1E3L - chains A and B; structure by X-ray diffraction, 2.50 A resolution.

== Chain A (and B) ==
Protein: Alcohol dehydrogenase, class II
Source organism: Mus musculus
Notes: EC 1.1.1.1; chain B of this document is another copy of the same molecule, construct and numbering; everything in this record applies to it too
UniProtKB: Q9QYY9 (Q9QYY9); residues 1-376 here correspond to UniProt positions 2-377 (UniProt number = residue number + 1)
Sequence (376 residues; numbered 1 to 376; the number before each row is that of its first residue):
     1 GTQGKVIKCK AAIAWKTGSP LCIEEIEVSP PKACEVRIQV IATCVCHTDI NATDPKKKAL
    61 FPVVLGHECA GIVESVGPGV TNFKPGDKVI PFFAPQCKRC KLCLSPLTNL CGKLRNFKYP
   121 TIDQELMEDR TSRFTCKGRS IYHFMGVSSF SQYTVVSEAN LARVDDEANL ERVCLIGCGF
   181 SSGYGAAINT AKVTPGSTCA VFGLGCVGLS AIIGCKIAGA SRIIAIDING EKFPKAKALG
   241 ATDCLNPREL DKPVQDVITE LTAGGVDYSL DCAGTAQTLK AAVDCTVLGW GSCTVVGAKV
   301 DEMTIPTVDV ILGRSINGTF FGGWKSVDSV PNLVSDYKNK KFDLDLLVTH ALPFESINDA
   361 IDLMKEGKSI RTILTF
Differences from the reference sequence: engineered mutation His47 (Pro in Q9QYY9)
Bound ions: Zn2+ site 1: Cys46, His67, Cys178; Zn2+ site 2: Cys97, Cys100, Cys103, Cys111
Small-molecule neighbours: NAD (nicotinamide-adenine-dinucleotide): Cys46, His47, Thr48, Phe93, Cys178, Ser182, Gly203, Leu204, Gly205, Cys206, Val207, Gly208, Ile226, Asp227, Ile228, Asn229, Lys232, Cys272, Ala273, Thr275, Gln277, Thr278, Val296, Gly297, Ala298, Lys299, Thr319, Phe320, Phe321, Met364, Arg371
Swiss-Prot annotation at these positions:
  - binding site (Zn(2+)): Cys46, His67, Cys97, Cys100, Cys103, Cys111, Cys178
  - binding site (NAD(+)): Thr48, Gly203 to Gly208, Asp227, Lys232, Val296 to Ala298, Thr319 to Phe321, Arg371

== Chain A / chain B interface ==
Pairs across the interface (60; chain A residue first):
  Leu102(A) - Trp290(B)  hydrophobic
  Ser105(A) - Trp290(B)
  Leu107(A) - Gly289(B)
  Leu107(A) - Trp290(B)  hydrophobic
  Thr108(A) - Gly289(B)
  Thr108(A) - Trp290(B)
  Leu110(A) - Gly289(B)
  Leu110(A) - Leu312(B)
  Phe117(A) - Leu288(B)  hydrophobic
  Phe117(A) - Leu312(B)
  Lys118(A) - Val308(B)
  Lys118(A) - Asp309(B)  salt bridge
  Leu288(A) - Phe117(B)  hydrophobic
  Gly289(A) - Leu107(B)
  Gly289(A) - Thr108(B)
  Trp290(A) - Ser105(B)
  Trp290(A) - Leu107(B)  hydrophobic
  Trp290(A) - Thr108(B)
  Val295(A) - Val310(B)  hydrophobic
  Ala298(A) - Thr307(B)
  Val300(A) - Thr307(B)  hydrogen bond (backbone-side chain)
  Asp301(A) - Pro306(B)
  Asp301(A) - Thr307(B)  hydrogen bond (backbone-backbone)
  Glu302(A) - Thr304(B)
  Glu302(A) - Ile305(B)
  Glu302(A) - Thr307(B)
  Met303(A) - Met303(B)
  Met303(A) - Thr304(B)
  Met303(A) - Ile305(B)  hydrogen bond (backbone-backbone)
  Thr304(A) - Glu302(B)
  Thr304(A) - Met303(B)
  Ile305(A) - Glu302(B)
  Ile305(A) - Met303(B)  hydrogen bond (backbone-backbone)
  Ile305(A) - Ile305(B)  hydrophobic
  Pro306(A) - Asp301(B)
  Thr307(A) - Ala298(B)
  Thr307(A) - Val300(B)  hydrogen bond (side chain-backbone)
  Thr307(A) - Asp301(B)  hydrogen bond (backbone-backbone)
  Thr307(A) - Glu302(B)
  Val308(A) - Lys118(B)
  Asp309(A) - Lys118(B)  salt bridge
  Val310(A) - Val295(B)  hydrophobic
  Val310(A) - Asn317(B)
  Val310(A) - Gly318(B)  hydrogen bond (backbone-backbone)
  Ile311(A) - Gly318(B)
  Ile311(A) - Thr319(B)
  Ile311(A) - Phe320(B)
  Leu312(A) - Leu110(B)
  Leu312(A) - Phe117(B)
  Leu312(A) - Phe320(B)  hydrophobic
  Ser315(A) - Ile316(B)
  Ser315(A) - Asn317(B)
  Ile316(A) - Ser315(B)
  Ile316(A) - Ile316(B)  hydrogen bond (backbone-backbone)
  Asn317(A) - Val310(B)
  Asn317(A) - Ser315(B)
  Gly318(A) - Val310(B)  hydrogen bond (backbone-backbone)
  Thr319(A) - Ile311(B)
  Phe320(A) - Ile311(B)
  Phe320(A) - Leu312(B)  hydrophobic
Other interface residues (no listed pair), chain A (35 interface residues in all): Lys101, Leu279, Val296, Arg314
Other interface residues (no listed pair), chain B (35 interface residues in all): Leu102, Pro120, Leu279, Val296, Arg314

== In short ==
Chain A and chain B each contribute 35 residues to their interface; the contacts include 9 hydrogen bonds and
2 salt bridges. Polar contacts include Lys118(A)-Asp309(B), Val300(A)-Thr307(B) and Asp301(A)-Thr307(B). Bound
to chain A: NAD.
Chain A and chain B are both Alcohol dehydrogenase, class II (Mus musculus); the structure, P47H mutant of
mouse class II alcohol dehydrogenase complex with NADH, was determined by X-ray diffraction (same publication
as 1E3E and 1E3I).
